Entry 8HML (X-ray diffraction, 2.95 A resolution); this record covers chains B and D of the 4 polymer chains in the assembly.

# Chain B
Molecule: DNA-binding response OmpR family regulator
From: Saccharopolyspora erythraea NRRL 2338
UniProtKB: A4FQD5 (A4FQD5_SACEN); residue numbers follow UniProt; this construct covers 123-256
Chain sequence (143 residues; numbered 114 to 256; the number before each row is that of its first residue):
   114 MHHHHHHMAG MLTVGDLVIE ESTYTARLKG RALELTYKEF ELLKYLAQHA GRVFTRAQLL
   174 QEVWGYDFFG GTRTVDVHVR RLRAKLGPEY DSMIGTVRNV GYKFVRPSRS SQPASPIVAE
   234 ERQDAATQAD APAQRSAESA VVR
Disordered / not traced: 114-126, 222-256
Sequence notes: initiating methionine (114); expression tag (115-122)
What the authors report for this chain:
  - binding site for the 20-nt DNA strand (chain D): Thr-149, Lys-151, Trp-177, Gly-184, Thr-187, His-191, Arg-194
  - binding site for the 20-nt DNA strand: Arg-169, Arg-193, Arg-196, Thr-209, Arg-211, Asn-212, Tyr-215

# Chain D
Molecule: 20-nt DNA strand
Sequence (20 nucleotides; row label = number of the first residue in the row):
     1 ACGTAACATC GCGGTAACAC

# Chain B / chain D interface
Residue-residue contacts - 17 pairs, chain B then chain D:
  Thr-149(B) / DC2(D)  hydrogen bond to the phosphate
  Tyr-150(B) / DC2(D)  phosphate contact
  Lys-151(B) / DC2(D)  hydrogen bond to the phosphate
  Lys-151(B) / DG3(D)  salt bridge to the phosphate
  Trp-177(B) / DG3(D)  hydrogen bond to the phosphate
  Phe-181(B) / DG3(D)  phosphate contact
  Phe-181(B) / DT4(D)  phosphate contact
  Thr-185(B) / DT4(D)  phosphate contact
  Arg-186(B) / DA6(D)  base contact
  Thr-187(B) / DG3(D)  hydrogen bond to the phosphate
  Thr-187(B) / DT4(D)  base contact
  Val-190(B) / DT4(D)  base contact
  His-191(B) / DC2(D)  sugar contact
  His-191(B) / DG3(D)  phosphate contact
  Arg-194(B) / DC2(D)  base contact
  Arg-194(B) / DG3(D)  hydrogen bond to the base
  Arg-211(B) / DG11(D)  phosphate contact
Other interface residues (no listed pair), chain D (9 interface residues in all): DA1, DA5, DC7, DC12

# Summary
12 residues of chain B and 9 residues of chain D are in contact, with 5 hydrogen bonds and 1 salt bridge.
Among the polar pairs are Arg-194(B)/DG3(D), Thr-149(B)/DC2(D) and Lys-151(B)/DC2(D). The paper reports a
binding site for the 20-nt DNA strand (chain D) at Thr-149(B), Lys-151(B) and Trp-177(B) among others; a
binding site for the 20-nt DNA strand at Arg-169(B), Arg-193(B) and Arg-196(B) among others.
Chain B is DNA-binding response OmpR family regulator (Saccharopolyspora erythraea NRRL 2338) and chain D is a
20-nt DNA strand; the structure, Co-crystal structure of the C terminal DNA binding domain of
Saccharopolyspora erythraea GlnR in complex with ..., was determined by X-ray diffraction, deposited together
with 8HIH.
